Entry 8WY0 (electron microscopy, 3.80 A resolution); this record covers chains a and e of the 8 polymer chains in the assembly.

[Chain a]
Name: T-cell surface glycoprotein CD3 zeta chain
From: Homo sapiens
UniProt: P20963 (CD3Z_HUMAN); residue numbers follow UniProt; this construct covers 1-164
Amino-acid sequence (195 residues; numbered 1 to 195; the number before each row is that of its first residue):
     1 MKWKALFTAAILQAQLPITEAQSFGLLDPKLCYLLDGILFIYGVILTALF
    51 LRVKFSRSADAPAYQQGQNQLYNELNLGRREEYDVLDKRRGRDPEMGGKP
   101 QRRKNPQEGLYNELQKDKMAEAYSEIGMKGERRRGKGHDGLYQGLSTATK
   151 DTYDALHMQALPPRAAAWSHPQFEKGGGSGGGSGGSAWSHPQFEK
Not modelled in the structure: 1-25, 55-195
Construct notes: expression tag (165-195)
UniProt features mapped onto this chain:
  - modified residue: Ser58 (Phosphoserine), Tyr64 (Phosphotyrosine), Tyr72 (Phosphotyrosine), Tyr83 (Phosphotyrosine), Tyr111 (Phosphotyrosine), Tyr123 (Phosphotyrosine), Tyr142 (Phosphotyrosine), Tyr153 (Phosphotyrosine)
  - mutagenesis: Asp36 (D36E/L/V: Decreases cell surface expression of IgG Fc receptor complex)

[Chain e]
Name: T-cell surface glycoprotein CD3 epsilon chain
From: Homo sapiens
UniProt: P07766 (CD3E_HUMAN); residues 1-207 here = UniProt positions 1-207
Amino-acid sequence (207 residues; each row starts with the number of its first residue):
     1 MQSGTHWRVLGLCLLSVGVWGQDGNEEMGGITQTPYKVSISGTTVILTCP
    51 QYPGSEILWQHNDKNIGGDEDDKNIGSDEDHLSLKEFSELEQSGYYVCYP
   101 RGSKPEDANFYLYLRARVCENCMEMDVMSVATIVIVDICITGGLLLLVYY
   151 WSKNRKAKAKPVTRGAGAGGRQRGQNKERPPPVPNPDYEPIRKGQRDLYS
   201 GLNQRRI
Not modelled in the structure: 1-32, 154-207
Disulfides: Cys49-Cys98, Cys119-Cys122

[Chain a / chain e interface]
Contacting residue pairs (6; chain a residue first):
  Leu27(a) with Met125(e)
  Lys30(a) with Val127(e)
  Leu31(a) with Val130(e), hydrophobic
  Leu34(a) with Ala131(e), hydrophobic; Val134(e), hydrophobic
  Ile38(a) with Ile135(e), hydrophobic
Also at the interface, not in a pair above, chain e (7 interface residues in all): Asp126

[Overview]
5 residues of chain a and 7 residues of chain e are in contact. UniProt lists one mutagenesis site on chain a.
Chain a is T-cell surface glycoprotein CD3 zeta chain and chain e is T-cell surface glycoprotein CD3 epsilon
chain, both from Homo sapiens; the structure, T cell receptor delta 2 gamma 9 with F283A, F290A, and F291A,
was determined by electron microscopy together with 8JBV, 8JC0, 8JCB, 8WXE, 8WYI and 8YC0 from the same study.
